8H6D - chains D and E of the 8 polymer chains in the assembly; structure by X-ray diffraction, 3.26 A resolution.

[Chain D (and E)]
Name: Histone acetyltransferase KAT2A
Organism: Homo sapiens
Notes: EC 2.3.1.48, 2.3.1.-; chain E of this document is another copy of the same molecule, construct and numbering; everything in this record applies to it too
UniProt: Q92830 (KAT2A_HUMAN); residue numbers follow UniProt; this construct covers 497-662
Chain sequence (166 residues; numbered 497 to 662; the number before each row is that of its first residue):
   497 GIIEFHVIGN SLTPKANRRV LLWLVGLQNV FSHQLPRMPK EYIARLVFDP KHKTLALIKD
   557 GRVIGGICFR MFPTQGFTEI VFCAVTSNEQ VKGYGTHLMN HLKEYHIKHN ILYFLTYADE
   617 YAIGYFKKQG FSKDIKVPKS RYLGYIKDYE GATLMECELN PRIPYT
Not modelled in the structure: 508-512 (chain E: 509-512, 662)
Curated features (UniProtKB/Swiss-Prot):
  - region: Leu-639 to Ala-648 (Loop 3)
  - active site: Glu-575 (Proton donor/acceptor)
  - binding site (acetyl-CoA): Cys-579 to Val-581, Gln-586 to Thr-592, Tyr-617
  - binding site (succinyl-CoA): Cys-579 to Val-581, Gln-586 to Thr-592, Tyr-617
  - modified residue: Lys-549 (N6-acetyllysine)
Ligand contacts: glutaryl-coenzyme A (GRA): Gln-530, Leu-531, Met-534, Ile-576, Val-577, Phe-578, Cys-579, Ala-580, Val-581, Gln-586, Val-587, Lys-588, Gly-589, Tyr-590, Gly-591, Thr-592, Thr-612, Tyr-613, Ala-614, Asp-615, Tyr-617, Ala-618, Gly-620, Tyr-621, Phe-622, Lys-624, Gln-625, Tyr-645, Ala-648
Reported in the primary citation:
  - mutagenesis - Y645A: unchanged binding to glutaryl-coenzyme A
  - mutagenesis - Y645A: decreased binding to succinyl-CoA

[Chain D / chain E interface]
Pairs across the interface - 29 pairs, chain D then chain E:
  Asn-506(D) / Arg-514(E)
  Asn-506(D) / Leu-517(E)
  Arg-514(D) / Asn-506(E)
  Arg-514(D) / Phe-544(E)
  Arg-514(D) / Pro-546(E)
  Leu-517(D) / Phe-544(E)  hydrophobic
  Leu-518(D) / Ala-540(E)
  Val-521(D) / Val-521(E)  hydrophobic
  Val-521(D) / Gln-524(E)
  Val-521(D) / Ala-540(E)  hydrophobic
  Val-521(D) / Phe-544(E)  hydrophobic
  Gln-524(D) / Val-521(E)
  Gln-524(D) / Asn-525(E)  hydrogen bond
  Asn-525(D) / Gln-524(E)
  Asn-525(D) / Asn-525(E)
  Asn-525(D) / Lys-536(E)
  Lys-536(D) / Asn-525(E)
  Lys-536(D) / His-529(E)
  Glu-537(D) / Arg-558(E)  salt bridge
  Glu-537(D) / Val-559(E)
  Ala-540(D) / Leu-518(E)
  Ala-540(D) / Val-521(E)  hydrophobic
  Arg-541(D) / Leu-518(E)
  Phe-544(D) / Arg-514(E)
  Phe-544(D) / Leu-517(E)  hydrophobic
  Phe-544(D) / Leu-518(E)  hydrophobic
  Phe-544(D) / Val-521(E)  hydrophobic
  Pro-546(D) / Arg-514(E)
  Arg-558(D) / Glu-537(E)  salt bridge
Other interface residues (no listed pair), chain E (18 interface residues in all): Leu-508, Arg-541, Asp-545

[Summary]
The interface between chain D and chain E involves 14 residues on one side and 18 on the other, with 1
hydrogen bond and 2 salt bridges. Among the polar pairs are Glu-537(D)/Arg-558(E) and Gln-524(D)/Asn-525(E).
The paper reports that Y645A of chain D reduces binding to succinyl-CoA; Y645A of chain D leaves binding to
glutaryl-coenzyme A unchanged.
Both chains are Histone acetyltransferase KAT2A (Homo sapiens). Entry 8H6D (Crystal structure of human GCN5
histone acetyltransferase domain bound with glutaryl-CoA) was determined by X-ray diffraction together with
8H65, 8H66 and 8H6C from the same study.
